Entry 7LZ6 (electron microscopy, 7.30 A resolution (low resolution: residue-level contacts below are approximate; hydrogen-bond / salt-bridge calls are withheld)); this record covers chains A and E of the 6 polymer chains in the assembly.

Chain A:
Name: Glutamate decarboxylase 2
Organism: Homo sapiens
Notes: EC 4.1.1.15
UniProtKB: Q05329 (DCE2_HUMAN); residue numbers follow UniProt; this construct covers 88-584
Sequence (497 residues; each row starts with the number of its first residue):
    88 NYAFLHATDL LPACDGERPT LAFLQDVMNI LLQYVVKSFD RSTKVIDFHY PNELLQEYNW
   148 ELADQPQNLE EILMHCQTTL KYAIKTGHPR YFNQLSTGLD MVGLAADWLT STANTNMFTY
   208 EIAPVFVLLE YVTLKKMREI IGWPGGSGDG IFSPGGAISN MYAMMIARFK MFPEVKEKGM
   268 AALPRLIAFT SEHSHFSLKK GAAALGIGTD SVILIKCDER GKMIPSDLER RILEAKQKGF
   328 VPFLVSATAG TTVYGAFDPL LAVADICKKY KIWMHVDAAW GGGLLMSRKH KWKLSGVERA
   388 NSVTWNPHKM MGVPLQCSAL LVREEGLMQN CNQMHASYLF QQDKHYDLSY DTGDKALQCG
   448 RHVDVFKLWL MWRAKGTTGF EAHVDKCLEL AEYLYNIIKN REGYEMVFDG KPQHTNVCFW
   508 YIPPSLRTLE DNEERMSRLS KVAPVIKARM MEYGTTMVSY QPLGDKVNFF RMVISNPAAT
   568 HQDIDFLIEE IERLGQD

Chain E:
Name: b96.11 Fab heavy chain
Organism: Homo sapiens
Notes: antibody fragment or engineered binder
Sequence (228 residues; each row starts with the number of its first residue):
     1 EVQLVESGGG LVQPGRSLRL SCSASGFTFG DYAMSWFRLA PGKGLEWVGL IKSRAIDGTP
    61 QYAASVKGRF TISRDDSNSI AYLQMNSLTT EDTAIYYCAR DFYDFWNEFS HRTFDFWGQG
   121 TLVTVSSAST KGPSVFPLAP SSKSTSGGTA ALGCLVKDYF PEPVTVSWNS GALTSGVHTF
   181 PAVLQSSGLY SLSSVVTVPS SSLGTQTYIC NVNHKPSNTK VDKRVEPK
Disulfides: Cys22-Cys98, Cys154-Cys210

How chain A and chain E interact:
Contacting residue pairs (6; chain A residue first):
  Glu261(A) - Arg112(E)
  Glu264(A) - Arg112(E)
  Lys265(A) - Glu108(E)
  Lys265(A) - Ser110(E)
  Lys265(A) - Arg112(E)
  His422(A) - Gln61(E)
Other interface residues (no listed pair), chain A (5 interface residues in all): Gln429
Other interface residues (no listed pair), chain E (6 interface residues in all): Lys67, Phe109
Interface features reported in the paper:
  - epitope / paratope residues, chain A: Pro260(A), Glu264(A)

Summary:
5 residues of chain A and 6 residues of chain E are in contact. From the paper: epitope/paratope residues
Pro260(A) and Glu264(A).
Here chain A is Glutamate decarboxylase 2 and chain E is b96.11 Fab heavy chain, both from Homo sapiens. Entry
7LZ6 (The Cryo-EM structure of a complex between GAD65 and b96.11 Fab) was determined by electron microscopy,
deposited together with 9D7Y.
